PDB entry 7OW4 | X-ray diffraction, 1.81 A resolution | chains A and C of the 3 polymer chains in the assembly

Chain A:
Molecule: MHC class I antigen
Source organism: Homo sapiens
UniProtKB: A0A583ZB34 (A0A583ZB34_HUMAN); residues 1-275 here correspond to UniProt positions 25-299 (UniProt number = residue number + 24)
Chain sequence (276 residues; each row starts with the number of its first residue):
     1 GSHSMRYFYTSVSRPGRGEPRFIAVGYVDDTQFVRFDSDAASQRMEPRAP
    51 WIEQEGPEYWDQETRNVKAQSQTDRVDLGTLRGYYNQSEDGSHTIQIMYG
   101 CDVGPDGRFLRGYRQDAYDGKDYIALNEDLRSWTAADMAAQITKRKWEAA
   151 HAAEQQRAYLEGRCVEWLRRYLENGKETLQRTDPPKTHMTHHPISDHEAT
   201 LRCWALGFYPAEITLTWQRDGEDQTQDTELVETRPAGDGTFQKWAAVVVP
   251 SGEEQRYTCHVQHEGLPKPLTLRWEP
Cystine bridges: C101-C164, C203-C259
Sequence notes: expression tag (276)

Chain C:
Molecule: KRAS G12D peptide (VVVGADGVGK)
Notes: EC 3.6.5.2
UniProtKB: P01111 (RASN_HUMAN); residues 1-10 here correspond to UniProt positions 7-16 (UniProt number = residue number + 6)
Chain sequence (10 residues; each row starts with the number of its first residue):
     1 VVVGADGVGK
Disordered / not traced: 5-6
Sequence notes: engineered mutation D6 (Gly12 in P01111)
Swiss-Prot annotation at these positions:
  - binding site (GTP): G4, A5, G7 to K10
What the authors report for this chain:
  - mutagenesis - G4A, D6A, G9A: decreased binding to JDI TCR

Chain A / chain C interface:
Pairs across the interface (35; chain A residue first):
  M5(A) with V1(C)
  Y7(A) with V1(C), hydrogen bond (side chain-backbone); V2(C), hydrogen bond (side chain-backbone)
  Y9(A) with V2(C)
  M45(A) with V2(C), hydrophobic
  Y59(A) with V1(C), hydrophobic
  E63(A) with V1(C); V2(C), hydrogen bond (side chain-backbone)
  N66(A) with V2(C)
  Q70(A) with V3(C), hydrogen bond (side chain-backbone); G4(C), hydrogen bond (side chain-backbone)
  D77(A) with G9(C); K10(C), hydrogen bond (side chain-backbone)
  T80(A) with K10(C)
  L81(A) with K10(C)
  Y84(A) with K10(C), hydrogen bond (side chain-backbone)
  I95(A) with K10(C)
  Y99(A) with V2(C); V3(C), hydrogen bond (side chain-backbone)
  D116(A) with K10(C), salt bridge
  T143(A) with K10(C), hydrogen bond (side chain-backbone)
  K146(A) with G9(C); K10(C), hydrogen bond (side chain-backbone)
  W147(A) with V8(C), hydrogen bond (side chain-backbone); G9(C), hydrogen bond (side chain-backbone); K10(C)
  A150(A) with V8(C), hydrophobic
  Y159(A) with V1(C), hydrogen bond (side chain-backbone); V2(C); V3(C), hydrophobic
  R163(A) with V1(C); V2(C), hydrogen bond (side chain-backbone); G4(C)
  W167(A) with V1(C), hydrophobic
  Y171(A) with V1(C), hydrogen bond (side chain-backbone)
Interface residues without a listed pair, chain A (29 interface residues in all): V67, I97, Y123, A152, Q155, Q156

Overview:
Chain A and chain C form an interface of 29 and 7 residues respectively; the contacts include 15 hydrogen
bonds and 1 salt bridge. Polar contacts include D116(A)-K10(C), Y7(A)-V1(C) and Y7(A)-V2(C). UniProt lists 6
GTP-binding residues on chain C. From the paper: G4A, D6A and G9A of chain C reduce binding to JDI TCR.
Here chain A is MHC class I antigen (Homo sapiens) and chain C is KRAS G12D peptide (VVVGADGVGK). Entry 7OW4
(Crystal structure of HLA-A*11:01 in complex with KRAS G12D peptide (VVVGADGVGK)) was determined by X-ray
diffraction (same publication as 7OW3, 7OW5, 7OW6 and 7PB2).
